Entry 7ZKT (X-ray diffraction, 2.06 A resolution); this record covers chains A and B.

# Chain A (and B)
Protein: N-acetyltransferase domain-containing protein
Source organism: Physcomitrium patens
Notes: chain B of this document is another copy of the same molecule, construct and numbering; everything in this record applies to it too
UniProtKB: A0A2K1KKM6 (A0A2K1KKM6_PHYPA); numbering as in UniProt (aligned over 1-214)
Sequence (234 residues; row label = number of the first residue in the row; numbers below 1 keep their minus sign (Met-19 is residue -19)):
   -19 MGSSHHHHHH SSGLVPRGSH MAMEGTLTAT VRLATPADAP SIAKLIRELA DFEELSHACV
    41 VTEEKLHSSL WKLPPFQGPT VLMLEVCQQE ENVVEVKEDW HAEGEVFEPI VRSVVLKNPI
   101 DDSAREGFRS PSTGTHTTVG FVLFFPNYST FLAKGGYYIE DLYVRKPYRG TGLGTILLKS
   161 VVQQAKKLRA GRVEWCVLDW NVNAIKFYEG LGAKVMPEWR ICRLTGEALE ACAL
Unresolved in the structure: -19 to 1, 70-84 (chain B: -19 to 1, 70-80)
Sequence notes: initiating methionine (-19); expression tag (-18 to 0)
Bound ions: Na+ near Glu33 (its only coordinating residue here)
Ligand contacts:
  - coenzyme A (COA): Leu29, Phe32, Glu33, Val95, Lys97, Asp141, Leu142, Tyr143, Val144, Tyr148, Arg149, Gly150, Thr151, Gly152, Leu153, Gly154, Thr155, Cys176, Val177, Asn181, Asn183, Ala184, Lys186, Phe187, Tyr188, Gly190
  - lysine (LYS), molecule 1: Glu33, Glu140, Asp141, Cys176, Arg203
  - lysine (LYS), molecule 2: Ser129, Thr130, Phe131, Arg172, Trp199
From the paper describing this entry:
  - Na+ coordination: Glu33, Leu178, Asn181
  - binding site for lysine: Ser129, Thr130, Phe131, Tyr138, Glu140, Asp141, Arg172, Cys176, Trp199, Arg203
  - mutagenesis - E140A, R172A, R203A: decreased binding to lysine
  - mutagenesis - R172A, R203A: unchanged catalytic activity on Spm
  - mutagenesis - R172A (up to 10- fold), R203A (up to 10- fold): decreased catalytic activity on lysine
  - specificity-determining residues: Ser129, Arg172, Arg203
  - catalytic residues: Glu140
  - catalytic residues: Glu33, Asp141, Cys176 (proposed by the authors, not directly observed)
  - mutagenesis - M196A: decreased binding to substrates
  - contacts within the chain: Tyr138-Cys176 (hydrogen bond)
  - conformationally variable residues (side-chain flip): Cys176
  - mutagenesis - E140A, C176A, C176V: decreased binding to Spm
  - mutagenesis - C176A, C176V: decreased catalytic activity on Spm
  - catalytic residues: Tyr188 (citing earlier work)
  - mutagenesis - E140A: decreased catalytic activity

# Chain A / chain B interface
Pairs across the interface - 158 pairs, chain A then chain B:
  Ile26(A) with Thr130(B); Phe131(B), hydrophobic
  Ala30(A) with Phe131(B), hydrophobic
  Glu33(A) with Phe131(B); Trp199(B)
  Leu35(A) with Phe131(B), hydrophobic
  Ala38(A) with Phe131(B)
  Cys39(A) with Phe131(B)
  Val40(A) with Phe131(B), hydrogen bond (backbone-backbone)
  Val41(A) with Thr130(B); Phe131(B), hydrogen bond (backbone-backbone); Ala133(B), hydrophobic
  Lys45(A) with Leu132(B); Ala133(B)
  Leu46(A) with Tyr128(B)
  Ser49(A) with Tyr128(B), hydrogen bond; Ala133(B), hydrogen bond (side chain-backbone)
  Leu50(A) with Tyr128(B)
  Pro59(A) with Tyr128(B), hydrophobic
  Ile90(A) with Leu214(B), hydrophobic
  Arg92(A) with Leu214(B)
  Leu123(A) with Tyr128(B), hydrophobic; Thr130(B)
  Phe125(A) with Pro126(B); Asn127(B); Tyr128(B)
  Asn127(A) with Phe125(B)
  Tyr128(A) with Leu46(B); Ser49(B), hydrogen bond; Leu50(B); Pro59(B), hydrophobic; Leu123(B), hydrophobic; Phe125(B); Glu140(B)
  Ser129(A) with Glu140(B)
  Thr130(A) with Ile26(B); Val41(B); Leu123(B); Glu140(B); Asp141(B), hydrogen bond
  Phe131(A) with Ile26(B), hydrophobic; Ala30(B), hydrophobic; Glu33(B); Leu35(B), hydrophobic; Ala38(B); Cys39(B); Val40(B), hydrogen bond (backbone-backbone); Val41(B), hydrogen bond (backbone-backbone)
  Leu132(A) with Val40(B), hydrophobic; Lys45(B)
  Ala133(A) with Val41(B), hydrophobic; Lys45(B); Ser49(B), hydrogen bond (backbone-side chain)
  Glu140(A) with Tyr128(B); Ser129(B); Thr130(B)
  Asp141(A) with Thr130(B), hydrogen bond
  Ile156(A) with Leu214(B)
  Lys159(A) with Cys212(B); Ala213(B), hydrogen bond (side chain-backbone); Leu214(B)
  Ser160(A) with Leu214(B)
  Val162(A) with Leu204(B), hydrophobic; Leu209(B), hydrophobic; Cys212(B), hydrophobic
  Gln163(A) with Leu214(B)
  Lys166(A) with Leu209(B), hydrogen bond (side chain-backbone); Glu210(B), hydrogen bond (side chain-backbone); Cys212(B), hydrogen bond (side chain-backbone)
  Ala170(A) with Leu209(B)
  Gly171(A) with Thr205(B), hydrogen bond (backbone-side chain); Leu209(B)
  Arg172(A) with Arg203(B); Leu204(B); Thr205(B)
  Val173(A) with Arg203(B); Leu204(B), hydrogen bond (backbone-backbone); Leu209(B), hydrophobic
  Glu174(A) with Cys202(B); Arg203(B), salt bridge
  Trp175(A) with Ile201(B); Cys202(B), hydrogen bond (backbone-backbone); Leu204(B), hydrophobic
  Cys176(A) with Trp199(B), hydrophobic; Arg200(B)
  Val177(A) with Glu198(B); Trp199(B); Arg200(B), hydrogen bond (backbone-backbone); Cys202(B), hydrophobic
  Leu178(A) with Glu198(B); Trp199(B), hydrophobic
  Asp179(A) with Glu198(B), hydrogen bond (backbone-backbone); Arg200(B), salt bridge
  Leu191(A) with Leu204(B)
  Gly192(A) with Leu204(B); Ala208(B)
  Ala193(A) with Arg203(B); Leu204(B)
  Lys194(A) with Ile201(B); Cys202(B); Arg203(B), hydrogen bond (backbone-backbone)
  Val195(A) with Arg200(B); Ile201(B); Cys202(B), hydrophobic
  Met196(A) with Ile201(B), hydrogen bond (backbone-backbone); Arg203(B)
  Glu198(A) with Val177(B); Leu178(B); Asp179(B), hydrogen bond (backbone-backbone)
  Trp199(A) with Glu33(B); Cys176(B), hydrophobic; Val177(B); Leu178(B), hydrophobic
  Arg200(A) with Cys176(B); Val177(B), hydrogen bond (backbone-backbone); Asp179(B), salt bridge; Val195(B); Arg200(B)
  Ile201(A) with Trp175(B); Cys176(B), hydrophobic; Lys194(B); Val195(B); Met196(B), hydrogen bond (backbone-backbone); Trp199(B), hydrophobic; Ile201(B), hydrophobic
  Cys202(A) with Glu174(B); Trp175(B), hydrogen bond (backbone-backbone); Val177(B), hydrophobic; Lys194(B); Val195(B), hydrophobic
  Arg203(A) with Arg172(B); Val173(B); Glu174(B), salt bridge; Ala193(B); Lys194(B), hydrogen bond (backbone-backbone); Met196(B)
  Leu204(A) with Val162(B), hydrophobic; Arg172(B); Val173(B), hydrogen bond (backbone-backbone); Leu191(B); Gly192(B); Ala193(B)
  Thr205(A) with Gly171(B), hydrogen bond (side chain-backbone); Arg172(B)
  Ala208(A) with Gly192(B)
  Leu209(A) with Val162(B), hydrophobic; Lys166(B), hydrogen bond (backbone-side chain); Ala170(B); Gly171(B); Val173(B), hydrophobic
  Glu210(A) with Lys166(B), hydrogen bond (backbone-side chain)
  Cys212(A) with Val162(B), hydrophobic; Lys166(B), hydrogen bond (backbone-side chain)
  Ala213(A) with Lys159(B), hydrogen bond (backbone-side chain)
  Leu214(A) with Ile90(B), hydrophobic; Arg92(B), hydrogen bond (backbone-side chain); Ser160(B); Gln163(B), hydrogen bond (backbone-side chain)
Interface residues without a listed pair, chain A (66 interface residues in all): Leu29, Pro126, Tyr188, Pro197
Interface residues without a listed pair, chain B (65 interface residues in all): Ile156, Tyr188, Pro197

# Summary
The interface between chain A and chain B involves 66 residues on one side and 65 on the other, with 34
hydrogen bonds and 4 salt bridges. Polar contacts include Glu174(A)-Arg203(B), Asp179(A)-Arg200(B) and
Ser49(A)-Tyr128(B). From the paper: catalytic residues Glu140(A), Glu33(A) and Asp141(A) among others; E140A,
R172A and R203A of chain A reduce binding to lysine; 6 substitutions were tested in all.
Both chains are N-acetyltransferase domain-containing protein (Physcomitrium patens). Entry 7ZKT (Moss
spermine/spermidine acetyl transferase (PpSSAT) in complex with CoA and lysine) was determined by X-ray
diffraction, deposited together with 7ZHC.
